7VB0 - chains A and D of the 12 polymer chains in the assembly; structure by electron microscopy, 3.60 A resolution.

# Chain A
Name: V-type ATP synthase alpha chain
Organism: Thermus thermophilus HB8
Notes: EC 7.1.2.2
UniProt: Q56403 (VATA_THET8); residues 1-578 here = UniProt positions 1-578
Amino-acid sequence (578 residues; each row starts with the number of its first residue):
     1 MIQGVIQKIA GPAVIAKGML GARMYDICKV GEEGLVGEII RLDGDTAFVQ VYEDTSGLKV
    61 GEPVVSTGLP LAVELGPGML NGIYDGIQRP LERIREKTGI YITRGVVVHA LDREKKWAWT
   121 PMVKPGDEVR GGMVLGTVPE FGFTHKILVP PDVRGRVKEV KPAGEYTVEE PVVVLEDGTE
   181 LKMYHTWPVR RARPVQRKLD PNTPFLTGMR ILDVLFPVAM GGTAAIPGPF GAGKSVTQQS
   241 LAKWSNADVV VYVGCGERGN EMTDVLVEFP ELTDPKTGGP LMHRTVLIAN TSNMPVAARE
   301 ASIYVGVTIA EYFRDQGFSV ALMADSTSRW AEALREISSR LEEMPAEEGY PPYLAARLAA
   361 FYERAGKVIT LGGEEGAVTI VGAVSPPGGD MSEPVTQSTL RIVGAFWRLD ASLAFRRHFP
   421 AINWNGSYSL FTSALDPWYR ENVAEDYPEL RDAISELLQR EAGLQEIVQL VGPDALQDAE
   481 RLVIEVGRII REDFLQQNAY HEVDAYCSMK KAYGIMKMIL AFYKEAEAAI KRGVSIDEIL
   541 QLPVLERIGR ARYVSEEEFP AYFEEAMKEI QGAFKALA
Differences from the reference sequence: conflict Ala232 (Ser in Q56403), Ser235 (Thr in Q56403)
Ligand contacts: ADP (adenosine-5'-diphosphate): Pro229, Phe230, Gly231, Ala232, Gly233, Lys234, Ser235, Val236, Arg258, Glu261, Phe419, Pro420, Gln497, Asn498, Ala499, Tyr500

# Chain D
Name: V-type ATP synthase beta chain
Organism: Thermus thermophilus HB8
UniProt: Q56404 (VATB_THET8); residue numbers follow UniProt; this construct covers 1-478
Amino-acid sequence (478 residues; row label = number of the first residue in the row):
     1 MDLLKKEYTG ITYISGPLLF VENAKDLAYG AIVDIKDGTG RVRGGQVIEV SEEYAVIQVF
    61 EETTGLDLAT TSVSLVEDVA RLGVSKEMLG RRFNGIGKPI DGLPPITPEK RLPITGLPLN
   121 PVARRKPEQF IQTGISTIDV MNTLVRGQKL PIFSGSGLPA NEIAAQIARQ ATVRPDLSGE
   181 GEKEEPFAVV FAAMGITQRE LSYFIQEFER TGALSRSVLF LNKADDPTIE RILTPRMALT
   241 VAEYLAFEHD YHVLVILTDM TNYCEALREI GAAREEIPGR RGYPGYMYTD LATIYERAGV
   301 VEGKKGSVTQ IPILSMPDDD RTHPIPDLTG YITEGQIQLS RELHRKGIYP PIDPLPSLSR
   361 LMNNGVGKGK TREDHKQVSD QLYSAYANGV DIRKLVAIIG EDALTENDRR YLQFADAFER
   421 FFINQGQQNR SIEESLQIAW ALLSMLPQGE LKRISKDHIG KYYGQKLEEI WGAPQALD
Disordered / not traced: 1-4, 475-478

# How chain A and chain D interact
Pairs across the interface - 60 pairs, chain A then chain D:
  Leu20(A) with Leu68(D), hydrophobic
  Gly21(A) with Asp67(D); Ala69(D)
  Ala22(A) with Asp67(D)
  Arg23(A) with Gly65(D); Leu66(D); Asp67(D)
  Met24(A) with Thr63(D); Thr64(D); Gly65(D), hydrogen bond (backbone-backbone); Leu66(D), hydrogen bond (backbone-backbone)
  Tyr25(A) with Thr64(D)
  Arg41(A) with Tyr13(D), hydrogen bond; Ile14(D); Ser15(D), hydrogen bond
  Leu42(A) with Tyr13(D); Ile14(D), hydrogen bond (backbone-backbone); Leu66(D); Asp67(D)
  Asp43(A) with Thr12(D); Tyr13(D)
  Gly44(A) with Thr12(D), hydrogen bond (backbone-backbone); Leu68(D)
  Lys198(A) with Gln198(D)
  Asp200(A) with Ser202(D), hydrogen bond
  Glu343(A) with Ser15(D), hydrogen bond
  Met344(A) with Glu275(D); Glu276(D)
  Ala346(A) with Ala272(D), hydrophobic
  Glu347(A) with Arg268(D), salt bridge
  Pro352(A) with Glu269(D)
  Ala355(A) with Glu269(D)
  Arg357(A) with Glu62(D), salt bridge
  Ala359(A) with Ala224(D)
  Glu363(A) with Thr197(D); Gln198(D), hydrogen bond (side chain-backbone); Asp225(D)
  Gln397(A) with Pro317(D); Asp318(D)
  Arg401(A) with Thr261(D); Asn262(D), hydrogen bond; Glu265(D)
  Ile402(A) with Thr197(D)
  Trp424(A) with Arg345(D)
  Asn425(A) with Arg345(D), hydrogen bond
  Tyr428(A) with Ser156(D); Gly157(D)
  Leu430(A) with Gly157(D); Arg199(D)
  Phe431(A) with Arg199(D)
  Gln459(A) with Glu342(D); Arg345(D), hydrogen bond
  Ile467(A) with Lys394(D); Ala397(D), hydrophobic; Ile398(D), hydrophobic
  Gln477(A) with Ala397(D), hydrogen bond (backbone-backbone); Ile398(D), hydrogen bond (side chain-backbone); Ile399(D); Gly400(D)
  Glu480(A) with Ala397(D)
Other interface residues (no listed pair), chain A (43 interface residues in all): Pro345, Ala360, Ser392, Leu400, Ser455, Glu456, Leu464, Val471, Ala475, Leu476
Other interface residues (no listed pair), chain D (44 interface residues in all): Gly195, Ala273, Arg281, Gly282, Arg341, Lys346, Val396

# In short
43 residues of chain A and 44 residues of chain D are in contact; the contacts include 14 hydrogen bonds and 2
salt bridges. Polar contacts include Glu347(A)-Arg268(D), Arg357(A)-Glu62(D) and Arg41(A)-Tyr13(D). Chain A
binds ADP.
Here chain A is V-type ATP synthase alpha chain and chain D is V-type ATP synthase beta chain, both from
Thermus thermophilus HB8. Entry 7VB0 (V1EG domain of V/A-ATPase from Thermus thermophilus at saturated
ATP-gamma-S condition, state3) was determined by electron microscopy (same publication as 7VAI, 7VAJ, 7VAK,
7VAL, 7VAM, 7VAN and 11 further entries).
